Entry 1ER8 (X-ray diffraction, 2.00 A resolution); this record covers chains E and I.

== Chain E ==
Molecule: Endothiapepsin
Organism: Cryphonectria parasitica
Notes: EC 3.4.23.22
UniProt: P11838 (CARP_CRYPA); the construct lacks a stretch of the UniProt sequence and is renumbered around it, so the offset changes along the chain: -2 to 63 = UniProt 90-155; 64-80 = UniProt 157-173; 81-134 = UniProt 175-228; 135-159 = UniProt 230-254; 8 more segments
Sequence (330 residues; each row starts with the number of its first residue; note: 9 numbers in that range are skipped by the numbering (no residue carries them; nothing is unmodelled there); a row labelled like 282A-282B holds insertion residues (282A, then the next letters in order); numbers below 1 keep their minus sign (Ser-2 is residue -2)):
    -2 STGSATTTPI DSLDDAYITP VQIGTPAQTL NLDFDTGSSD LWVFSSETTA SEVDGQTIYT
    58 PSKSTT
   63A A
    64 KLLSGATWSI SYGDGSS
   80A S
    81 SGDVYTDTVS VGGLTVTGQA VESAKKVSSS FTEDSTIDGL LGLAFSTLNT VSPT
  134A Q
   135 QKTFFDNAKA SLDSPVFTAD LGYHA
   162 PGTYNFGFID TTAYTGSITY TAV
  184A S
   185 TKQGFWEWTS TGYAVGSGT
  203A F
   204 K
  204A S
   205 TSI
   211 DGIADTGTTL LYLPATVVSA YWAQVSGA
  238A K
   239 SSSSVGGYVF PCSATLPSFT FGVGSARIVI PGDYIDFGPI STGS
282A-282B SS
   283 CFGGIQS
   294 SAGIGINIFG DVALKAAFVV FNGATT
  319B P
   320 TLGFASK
Disulfides: Cys250-Cys283
UniProt features mapped onto this chain:
  - active site: Asp32, Ser194

== Chain I ==
Molecule: H-77
Sequence (8 residues; each row starts with the number of its first residue):
     1 HPFHLLVY
Modified positions: His1 (D-histidine; DHI)

== Chain E / chain I interface ==
Residue-residue contacts - 39 pairs, chain E then chain I:
  Ile7(E) with Phe3(I), hydrophobic
  Asp12(E) with His1(I); Pro2(I); Phe3(I)
  Ala13(E) with Phe3(I), hydrophobic
  Asp30(E) with Leu5(I)
  Asp32(E) with Leu5(I)
  Gly34(E) with Leu6(I); Val7(I), hydrogen bond (backbone-backbone)
  Ile73(E) with Val7(I), hydrophobic
  Ser74(E) with Val7(I); Tyr8(I), hydrogen bond (backbone-backbone)
  Tyr75(E) with Leu5(I), hydrophobic; Leu6(I); Val7(I), hydrophobic; Tyr8(I)
  Gly76(E) with His4(I), hydrogen bond (backbone-backbone); Leu6(I), hydrogen bond (backbone-backbone); Tyr8(I)
  Asp77(E) with His4(I)
  Asp114(E) with Phe3(I)
  Ile117(E) with Phe3(I), hydrophobic
  Leu120(E) with Leu5(I), hydrophobic
  Leu128(E) with Val7(I), hydrophobic
  Phe189(E) with Leu6(I), hydrophobic; Val7(I)
  Asp215(E) with Leu5(I); Leu6(I), hydrogen bond (side chain-backbone)
  Gly217(E) with Phe3(I); His4(I); Leu5(I), hydrogen bond (backbone-backbone)
  Thr218(E) with Phe3(I); His4(I); Leu5(I); Leu6(I)
  Thr219(E) with Pro2(I); Phe3(I), hydrogen bond (side chain-backbone)
  Tyr222(E) with His4(I), hydrogen bond
  Ile297(E) with Tyr8(I), hydrogen bond (backbone-side chain)
Interface residues without a listed pair, chain E (30 interface residues in all): Leu10, Ser35, Ser79, Phe111, Ile213, Leu220, Ile299, Ile301

== In short ==
The interface between chain E and chain I involves 30 residues on one side and 8 on the other; the contacts
include 9 hydrogen bonds. Polar pairs include Asp215(E)-Leu6(I), Thr219(E)-Phe3(I) and Tyr222(E)-His4(I).
Curated annotation (UniProt) lists active-site residues Asp32(E) and Ser194(E) on chain E.
Here chain E is Endothiapepsin (Cryphonectria parasitica) and chain I is H-77. Entry 1ER8 (The active site of
aspartic proteinases) was determined by X-ray diffraction together with 3ER3, 4ER1, 4ER2 and 4APE from the
same study.
